Entry 2YBV (X-ray diffraction, 2.30 A resolution); this record covers chains A and C of the 16 polymer chains in the assembly.

[Chain A (and C)]
Protein: Ribulose bisphosphate carboxylase large chain
Source organism: Thermosynechococcus elongatus
Notes: EC 4.1.1.39; chain C of this document is another copy of the same molecule, construct and numbering; everything in this record applies to it too
UniProt: Q8DIS5 (RBL_THEEB); residue numbers follow UniProt; this construct covers 1-475
Chain sequence (475 residues; row label = number of the first residue in the row):
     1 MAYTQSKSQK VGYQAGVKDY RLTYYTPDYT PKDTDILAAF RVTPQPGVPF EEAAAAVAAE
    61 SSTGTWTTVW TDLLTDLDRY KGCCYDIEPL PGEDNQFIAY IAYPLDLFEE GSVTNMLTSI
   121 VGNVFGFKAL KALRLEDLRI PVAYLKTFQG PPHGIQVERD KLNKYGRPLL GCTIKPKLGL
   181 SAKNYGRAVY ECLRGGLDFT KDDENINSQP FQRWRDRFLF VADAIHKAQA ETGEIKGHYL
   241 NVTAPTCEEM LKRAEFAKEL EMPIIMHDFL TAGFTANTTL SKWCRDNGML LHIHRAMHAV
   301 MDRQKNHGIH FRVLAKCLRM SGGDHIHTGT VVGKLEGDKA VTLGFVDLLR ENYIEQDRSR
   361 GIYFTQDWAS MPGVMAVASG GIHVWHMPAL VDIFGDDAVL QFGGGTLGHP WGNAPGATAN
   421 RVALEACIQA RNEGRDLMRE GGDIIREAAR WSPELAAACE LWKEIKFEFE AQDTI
Not modelled in the structure: 1-22, 65-69, 404-407, 460-475
Disulfides: Cys172-Cys192
Curated features (UniProtKB/Swiss-Prot):
  - active site (Proton acceptor): Lys175, His294
  - binding site (substrate): Asn123, Thr173, Lys177, Arg295, His327, Ser379
  - binding site (Mg(2+)): Lys201, Asp203, Glu204
  - site: Lys334 (Transition state stabilizer)
  - modified residue: Lys201 (N6-carboxylysine)

[Chain A / chain C interface]
Pairs across the interface (17; chain A residue first):
  Lys146(A) - Pro210(C)
  His153(A) - Asp216(C)
  Gln156(A) - Ser181(C)
  Val157(A) - Asp216(C)
  Asp160(A) - Lys183(C)
  Asp160(A) - Phe220(C)
  Lys161(A) - Leu219(C)
  Lys161(A) - Phe220(C)
  Asn163(A) - Lys183(C)
  Tyr165(A) - Lys183(C)  hydrogen bond
  Lys258(A) - Arg215(C)
  Arg285(A) - Arg213(C)
  Arg285(A) - Arg215(C)
  Asp286(A) - Arg215(C)  hydrogen bond (backbone-side chain)
  Asn287(A) - Arg215(C)
  Gly288(A) - Arg215(C)
  Ser370(A) - Pro210(C)

[Summary]
Chain A and chain C form an interface of 14 and 8 residues respectively; the contacts include 2 hydrogen
bonds. Among the polar pairs are Tyr165(A)-Lys183(C) and Asp286(A)-Arg215(C). UniProt lists active-site
residues Lys175(A) and His294(A), 6 substrate-binding residues and 3 Mg2+-binding residues on chain A.
Both chains are Ribulose bisphosphate carboxylase large chain (Thermosynechococcus elongatus). Entry 2YBV
(Structure of rubisco from thermosynechococcus elongatus) was determined by X-ray diffraction.
